Entry 6UWT (electron microscopy, 3.10 A resolution); this record covers chains M and N of the 14 polymer chains in the assembly.

[Chain M (and N)]
Molecule: ADP-ribosyltransferase binding component
Organism: Clostridioides difficile
Notes: chain N of this document is another copy of the same molecule, construct and numbering; everything in this record applies to it too
UniProt: O32739 (O32739_CLODI); numbering as in UniProt (aligned over 210-876)
Sequence (667 residues; row label = number of the first residue in the row):
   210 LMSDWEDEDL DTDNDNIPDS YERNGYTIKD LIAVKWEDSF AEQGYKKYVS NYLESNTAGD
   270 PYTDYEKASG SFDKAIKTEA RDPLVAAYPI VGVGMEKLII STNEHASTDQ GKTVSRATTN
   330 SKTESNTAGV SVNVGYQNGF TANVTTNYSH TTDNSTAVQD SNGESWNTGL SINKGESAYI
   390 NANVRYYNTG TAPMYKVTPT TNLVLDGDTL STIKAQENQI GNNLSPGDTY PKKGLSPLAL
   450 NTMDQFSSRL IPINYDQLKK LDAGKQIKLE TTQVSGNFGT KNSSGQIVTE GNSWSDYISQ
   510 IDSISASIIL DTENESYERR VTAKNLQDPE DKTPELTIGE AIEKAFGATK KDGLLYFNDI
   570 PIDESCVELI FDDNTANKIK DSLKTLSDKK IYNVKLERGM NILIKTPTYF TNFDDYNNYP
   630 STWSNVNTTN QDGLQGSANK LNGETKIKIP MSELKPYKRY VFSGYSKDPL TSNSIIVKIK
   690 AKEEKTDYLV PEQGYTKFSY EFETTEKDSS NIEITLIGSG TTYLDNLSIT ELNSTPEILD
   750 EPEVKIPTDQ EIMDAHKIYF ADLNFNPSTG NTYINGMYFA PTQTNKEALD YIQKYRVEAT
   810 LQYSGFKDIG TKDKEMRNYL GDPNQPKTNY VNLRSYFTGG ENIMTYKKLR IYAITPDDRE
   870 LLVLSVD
Unresolved in the structure: 210-216
Metal / ion sites: Ca2+ site 1: Asp220, Asp222, Asp224, Ile226, Asp228, Glu231; Ca2+ site 2: Asp222, Asp224, Glu231, Asn260, Glu263, Asp273

[Chain M / chain N interface]
Contacting residue pairs (68; chain M residue first):
  Ile237(M) - Glu539(N)
  Lys238(M) - Glu539(N)  hydrogen bond (backbone-side chain)
  Asp239(M) - Tyr261(N)  hydrogen bond
  Asp239(M) - Leu262(N)
  Asp239(M) - Glu539(N)  hydrogen bond (backbone-side chain)
  Asp239(M) - Lys541(N)  salt bridge
  Leu240(M) - Thr221(N)
  Leu240(M) - Leu262(N)
  Gly253(M) - Pro538(N)
  Tyr254(M) - Pro538(N)  hydrophobic
  Tyr254(M) - Glu539(N)
  Asp282(M) - Gln509(N)
  Lys283(M) - Glu263(N)  salt bridge
  Lys283(M) - Gln509(N)
  Lys283(M) - Ser512(N)  hydrogen bond (backbone-side chain)
  Lys283(M) - Ile513(N)
  Ala284(M) - Ser508(N)
  Ala284(M) - Ser512(N)
  Arg290(M) - Asp537(N)  salt bridge
  Thr317(M) - Ser386(N)
  Thr317(M) - Asn463(N)  hydrogen bond
  Asp318(M) - Gly384(N)
  Asp318(M) - Glu385(N)
  Asp318(M) - Ser386(N)  hydrogen bond
  Tyr404(M) - Ser504(N)
  Tyr404(M) - Asp505(N)
  Tyr404(M) - Ser508(N)
  Glu426(M) - Lys423(N)  salt bridge
  Asn427(M) - Lys423(N)
  Ile429(M) - Gln482(N)  hydrogen bond (backbone-side chain)
  Gly430(M) - Gln482(N)
  Asn431(M) - Gln482(N)  hydrogen bond (backbone-side chain)
  Asn431(M) - Val483(N)
  Asn432(M) - Ser504(N)
  Asn432(M) - Ile507(N)
  Ser434(M) - Ser508(N)
  Lys441(M) - His359(N)
  Gly443(M) - Glu479(N)
  Leu444(M) - Asp362(N)
  Leu444(M) - Glu479(N)
  Ser445(M) - Val413(N)
  Ser445(M) - Thr418(N)
  Ser445(M) - Glu479(N)
  Pro446(M) - Thr418(N)
  Ala448(M) - Thr418(N)
  Lys490(M) - Gln509(N)
  Ser493(M) - Asn265(N)
  Ser493(M) - Thr272(N)
  Gly494(M) - Asn265(N)
  Gly494(M) - Tyr506(N)  hydrogen bond (backbone-side chain)
  Gln495(M) - Pro270(N)  hydrogen bond (side chain-backbone)
  Gln495(M) - Phe487(N)
  Gln495(M) - Tyr506(N)  hydrogen bond
  Ile496(M) - Asp505(N)
  Ile496(M) - Tyr506(N)  hydrogen bond (backbone-side chain)
  Ile496(M) - Gln509(N)
  Thr498(M) - Asp505(N)  hydrogen bond
  Pro790(M) - Phe846(N)
  Thr791(M) - Phe846(N)
  Gln792(M) - Asp817(N)
  Gln792(M) - Gly819(N)
  Gln792(M) - Phe846(N)
  Asn833(M) - Asn841(N)
  Asn833(M) - Arg843(N)
  Asn833(M) - Ser844(N)
  Gln834(M) - Arg843(N)  hydrogen bond (side chain-backbone)
  Gln834(M) - Tyr845(N)
  Gln834(M) - Thr847(N)  hydrogen bond
Also at the interface, not in a pair above, chain M (42 interface residues in all): Gln252, Tyr439, Ser492, Leu829, Asp831
Also at the interface, not in a pair above, chain N (50 interface residues in all): Ser264, Asn356, Asn411, Gly416, Thr421, Thr481, Thr489, Gln536, Ile818, Gly849

[Summary]
The interface between chain M and chain N involves 42 residues on one side and 50 on the other; the contacts
include 15 hydrogen bonds and 4 salt bridges. Polar contacts include Asp239(M)-Lys541(N), Lys283(M)-Glu263(N)
and Arg290(M)-Asp537(N).
Both chains are ADP-ribosyltransferase binding component (Clostridioides difficile). Entry 6UWT (Clostridium
difficile binary toxin translocase CDTb tetradecamer in symmetric conformation) was determined by electron
microscopy together with 6UWI, 6UWO and 6UWR from the same study.
